PDB entry 1LOY | X-ray diffraction, 1.55 A resolution | chain A

# Chain A
Name: Guanyl-specific ribonuclease T1
Organism: Aspergillus oryzae
Notes: EC 3.1.27.3
UniProt: P00651 (RNT1_ASPOR); residues 1-104 here correspond to UniProt positions 27-130 (UniProt number = residue number + 26)
Chain sequence (104 residues; numbered 1 to 104; the number before each row is that of its first residue):
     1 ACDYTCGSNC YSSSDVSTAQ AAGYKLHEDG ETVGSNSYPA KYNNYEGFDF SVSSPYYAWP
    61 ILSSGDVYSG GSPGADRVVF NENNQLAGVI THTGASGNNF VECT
Sequence notes: engineered mutation Ala-40 (His66 in P00651), Ala-58 (Glu84 in P00651)
Cystine bridges: Cys-2/Cys-10, Cys-6/Cys-103
Ion coordination: Ca2+ near Asp-15 (its only coordinating residue here)
Residues lining bound ligands: guanosine-3'-monophosphate (3GP): Asn-36, Tyr-38, Lys-41, Tyr-42, Asn-43, Asn-44, Tyr-45, Glu-46, Arg-77, His-92, Asn-98, Asn-99, Phe-100
Curated features (UniProtKB/Swiss-Prot):
  - active site: His-92 (Proton donor)
From the paper describing this entry:
  - catalytic residues: His-92 (citing earlier work)
  - binding site for guanosine-3'-monophosphate: Tyr-38, Arg-77, His-92, Phe-100 (citing earlier work)

# Overview
Ligands of chain A: guanosine-3'-monophosphate. UniProt lists active-site residue His-92. From the paper: the
catalytic residue His-92; a binding site for guanosine-3'-monophosphate at Tyr-38, Arg-77 and His-92 among
others.
Chain A is Guanyl-specific ribonuclease T1 (Aspergillus oryzae); the structure, X-ray structure of the
H40A/E58A mutant of Ribonuclease T1 complexed with 3'-guanosine monophosphate, was determined by X-ray
diffraction together with 1LOV and 1LOW from the same study.
